Entry 5NHN (X-ray diffraction, 1.96 A resolution); this record covers chains B and A.

# Chain B
Name: Green fluorescent protein
Organism: Aequorea victoria
UniProt: A0A059PIQ0 (A0A059PIQ0_AEQVI); aligned to UniProt positions 3-231 over residues 3-231
Chain sequence (228 residues; numbered 2 to 231; 2 numbers in that range are skipped by the numbering (no residue carries them; nothing is unmodelled there); the number before each row is that of its first residue):
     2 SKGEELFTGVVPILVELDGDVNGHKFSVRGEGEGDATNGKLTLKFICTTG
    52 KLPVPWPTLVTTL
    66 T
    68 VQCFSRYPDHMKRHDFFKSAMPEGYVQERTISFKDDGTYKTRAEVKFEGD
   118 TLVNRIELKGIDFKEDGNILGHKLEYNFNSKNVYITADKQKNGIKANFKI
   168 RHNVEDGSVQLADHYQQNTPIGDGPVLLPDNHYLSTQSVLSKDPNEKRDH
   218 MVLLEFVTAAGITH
Sequence notes: expression tag (2); engineered mutation R30 (Ser in A0A059PIQ0), S72 (Ala in A0A059PIQ0), R80 (Gln in A0A059PIQ0), K148 (His in A0A059PIQ0), V206 (Ala in A0A059PIQ0); chromophore (66, 66, 66)
Modified / non-standard residues: T66 (chromophore; CRO)
Glycans and other covalent adducts: covalent link L64-T66; covalent link T66-V68; compound DB5 linked to K148
Ligand contacts: DB5 ([(4S)-4,5,6,7,8,9-hexahydro-1H-cycloocta[d][1,2,3]triazol-4-yl] hydrogen carbonate): N146, R168, V176
Reported in the primary citation:
  - higher-order assembly contacts with a neighbouring Green fluorescent protein: E142, F145, N146, S147, N149, N170

# Chain A
Name: Green fluorescent protein
Organism: Aequorea victoria
UniProt: A0A059PIQ0 (A0A059PIQ0_AEQVI); aligned to UniProt positions 3-231 over residues 3-231
Chain sequence (228 residues; numbered 2 to 231; 2 numbers in that range are skipped by the numbering (no residue carries them; nothing is unmodelled there); the number before each row is that of its first residue):
     2 SKGEELFTGVVPILVELDGDVNGHKFSVRGEGEGDATNGKLTLKFICTTG
    52 KLPVPWPTLVTTL
    66 T
    68 VQCFSRYPDHMKRHDFFKSAMPEGYVQERTISFKDDGTYKTRAEVKFEGD
   118 TLVNRIELKGIDFKEDGNILGHKLEYNFNSFNVYITADKQKNGIKANFKI
   168 RHNVEDGSVQLADHYQQNTPIGDGPVLLPDNHYLSTQSVLSKDPNEKRDH
   218 MVLLEFVTAAGITH
Unresolved in the structure: 230-231
Sequence notes: expression tag (2); engineered mutation R30 (Ser in A0A059PIQ0), S72 (Ala in A0A059PIQ0), R80 (Gln in A0A059PIQ0), F148 (His in A0A059PIQ0), V206 (Ala in A0A059PIQ0); chromophore (66, 66, 66)
Modified / non-standard residues: T66 (chromophore; CRO)
Glycans and other covalent adducts: covalent link L64-T66; covalent link T66-V68
Ligand contacts: DB5 ([(4S)-4,5,6,7,8,9-hexahydro-1H-cycloocta[d][1,2,3]triazol-4-yl] hydrogen carbonate): N146, F148, R168, N170, V176
Reported in the primary citation:
  - higher-order assembly contacts with a neighbouring Green fluorescent protein: E142, N146, S147, N149, N170
  - higher-order assembly contacts with a neighbouring Green fluorescent protein: F145 to F148, S202 to L207, L221 to V224 (from molecular simulation)

# How chain B and chain A interact
Residue-residue contacts - 27 pairs, chain B then chain A:
  E142(B) - N149(A)  hydrogen bond
  N146(B) - N146(A)
  N146(B) - S147(A)  hydrogen bond (side chain-backbone)
  N146(B) - F148(A)
  S147(B) - N146(A)
  S147(B) - N170(A)  hydrogen bond (backbone-side chain)
  K148(B) - E142(A)
  K148(B) - N170(A)  hydrogen bond
  K148(B) - G174(A)
  K148(B) - S175(A)
  K148(B) - V176(A)
  N149(B) - E142(A)  hydrogen bond (backbone-side chain)
  N149(B) - N144(A)
  N170(B) - S147(A)  hydrogen bond (side chain-backbone)
  N170(B) - F148(A)
  Q204(B) - Y143(A)
  Q204(B) - N144(A)
  Q204(B) - S205(A)
  Q204(B) - V206(A)
  Q204(B) - L207(A)
  S205(B) - Q204(A)
  V206(B) - Q204(A)
  V206(B) - V206(A)  hydrophobic
  V206(B) - F223(A)  hydrophobic
  L207(B) - Q204(A)
  F223(B) - V206(A)  hydrophobic
  F223(B) - L221(A)  hydrophobic
Interface residues without a listed pair, chain B (16 interface residues in all): R73, Y143, N144, S202, L221
Interface residues without a listed pair, chain A (18 interface residues in all): P211

# Overview
16 residues of chain B face 18 of chain A across their interface; the contacts include 6 hydrogen bonds. Among
the polar pairs are E142(B)-N149(A), N146(B)-S147(A) and S147(B)-N170(A). Ligands of chain A: compound DB5.
From the paper: higher-order assembly contacts with a neighbouring Green fluorescent protein through E142(B),
F145(B) and E142(A) among others.
Chain B is Green fluorescent protein and chain A is Green fluorescent protein, both from Aequorea victoria;
the structure, Super-Folder Green Fluorescent Protein Artificiall dimer linked via 148 position, was
determined by X-ray diffraction.
